Entry 4C0D (X-ray diffraction, 3.20 A resolution); this record covers chains A and B of the 3 polymer chains in the assembly.

== Chain A ==
Protein: CCR4-not transcription complex subunit 1
Source organism: Homo sapiens
Notes: fragment: not1 superfamily homology domain, residues 1565-2371
Reference sequence: A5YKK6 (CNOT1_HUMAN); residues 1565-2371 here = UniProt positions 1565-2371
Chain sequence (812 residues; each row starts with the number of its first residue):
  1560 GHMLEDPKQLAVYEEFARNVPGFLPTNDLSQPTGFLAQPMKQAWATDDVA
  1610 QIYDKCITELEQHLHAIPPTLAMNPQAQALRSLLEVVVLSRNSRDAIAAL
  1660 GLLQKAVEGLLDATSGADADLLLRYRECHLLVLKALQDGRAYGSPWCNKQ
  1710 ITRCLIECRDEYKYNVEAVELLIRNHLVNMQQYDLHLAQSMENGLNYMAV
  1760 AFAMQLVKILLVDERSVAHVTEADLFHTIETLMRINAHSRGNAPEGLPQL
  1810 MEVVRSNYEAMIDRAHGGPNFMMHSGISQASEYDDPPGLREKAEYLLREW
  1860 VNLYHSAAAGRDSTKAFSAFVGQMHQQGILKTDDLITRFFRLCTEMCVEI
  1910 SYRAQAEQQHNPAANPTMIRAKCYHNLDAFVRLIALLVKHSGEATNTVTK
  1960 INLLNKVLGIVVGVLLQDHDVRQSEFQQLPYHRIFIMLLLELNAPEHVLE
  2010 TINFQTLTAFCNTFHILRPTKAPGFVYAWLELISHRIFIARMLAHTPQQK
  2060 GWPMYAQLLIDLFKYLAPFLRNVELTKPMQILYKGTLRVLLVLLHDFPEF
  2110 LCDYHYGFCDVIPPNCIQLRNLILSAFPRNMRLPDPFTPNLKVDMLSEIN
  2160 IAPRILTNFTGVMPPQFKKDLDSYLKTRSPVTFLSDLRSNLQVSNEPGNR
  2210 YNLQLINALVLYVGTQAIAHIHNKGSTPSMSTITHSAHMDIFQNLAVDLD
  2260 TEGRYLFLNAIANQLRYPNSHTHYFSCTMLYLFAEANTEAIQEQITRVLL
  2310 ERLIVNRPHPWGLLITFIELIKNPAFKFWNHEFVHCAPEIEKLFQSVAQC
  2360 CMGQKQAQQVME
Unresolved in the structure: 1560-1841, 2354-2371
Construct notes: expression tag (1560-1564)

== Chain B ==
Protein: CCR4-not transcription complex subunit 2
Source organism: Homo sapiens
Notes: fragment: not anchor region and not-box domain, residues 344-540
Reference sequence: Q9NZN8 (CNOT2_HUMAN); residue numbers follow UniProt; this construct covers 344-540
Chain sequence (201 residues; each row starts with the number of its first residue):
   340 GPHMTNIPQGMVTDQFGMIGLLTFIRAAETDPGMVHLALGSDLTTLGLNL
   390 NSPENLYPKFASPWASSPCRPQDIDFHVPSEYLTNIHIRDKLAAIKLGRY
   440 GEDLLFYLYYMNGGDVLQLLAAVELFNRDWRYHKEERVWITRAPGMEPTM
   490 KTNTYERGTYYFFDCLNWRKVAKEFHLEYDKLEERPHLPSTFNYNPAQQA
   540 F
Unresolved in the structure: 340-349
Construct notes: expression tag (340-343)

== How chain A and chain B interact ==
Pairs across the interface - 92 pairs, chain A then chain B:
  Ala1866(A) - Ile425(B)  hydrophobic
  Gln1917(A) - Asn532(B)
  Tyr2036(A) - Trp403(B)  hydrophobic
  Leu2039(A) - Pro402(B)  hydrophobic
  Leu2039(A) - Trp403(B)  hydrophobic
  Glu2040(A) - Pro402(B)
  Glu2040(A) - Trp403(B)  hydrogen bond
  Ser2043(A) - Phe399(B)
  Ser2043(A) - Pro402(B)
  Arg2045(A) - Tyr396(B)
  Arg2045(A) - Pro397(B)
  Arg2045(A) - Phe399(B)
  Arg2045(A) - Cys408(B)  hydrogen bond
  Arg2045(A) - Asp412(B)
  Arg2045(A) - Ile413(B)
  Ala2049(A) - Tyr396(B)  hydrophobic
  Ala2053(A) - Tyr396(B)
  Leu2079(A) - His375(B)
  Leu2079(A) - Leu376(B)
  Asn2081(A) - His375(B)
  Asn2081(A) - Leu376(B)
  Val2082(A) - Met373(B)  hydrophobic
  Val2082(A) - His375(B)  hydrogen bond (backbone-side chain)
  Leu2084(A) - Gly372(B)
  Gln2089(A) - Gly372(B)
  Gln2089(A) - Phe540(B)
  Ile2090(A) - Trp403(B)
  Ile2090(A) - Ala536(B)
  Ile2090(A) - Gln537(B)
  Ile2090(A) - Ala539(B)
  Ile2090(A) - Phe540(B)
  Leu2091(A) - Trp403(B)  hydrophobic
  Lys2093(A) - Ala539(B)
  Lys2093(A) - Phe540(B)
  Gly2094(A) - Pro402(B)
  Gly2094(A) - Trp403(B)
  Arg2097(A) - Leu385(B)
  Arg2097(A) - Leu387(B)
  Arg2097(A) - Pro402(B)  hydrogen bond (side chain-backbone)
  Arg2097(A) - Trp403(B)
  Arg2097(A) - Ala404(B)  hydrogen bond (side chain-backbone)
  Leu2100(A) - Leu382(B)  hydrophobic
  Leu2100(A) - Leu385(B)  hydrophobic
  Val2101(A) - Leu387(B)  hydrophobic
  Val2101(A) - Leu395(B)  hydrophobic
  Val2101(A) - Tyr396(B)  hydrophobic
  Val2101(A) - Phe399(B)  hydrophobic
  His2104(A) - Leu389(B)  hydrogen bond (side chain-backbone)
  His2104(A) - Ser391(B)  hydrogen bond (side chain-backbone)
  His2104(A) - Glu393(B)
  His2104(A) - Leu395(B)
  Asp2105(A) - Asn394(B)
  Asp2105(A) - Leu395(B)  hydrogen bond (side chain-backbone)
  Asp2105(A) - Tyr396(B)  hydrogen bond (side chain-backbone)
  Phe2106(A) - Tyr396(B)  hydrophobic
  Asn2124(A) - Leu376(B)
  Gln2127(A) - Gly379(B)
  Gln2127(A) - Ser380(B)  hydrogen bond (side chain-backbone)
  Gln2127(A) - Leu382(B)
  Leu2131(A) - Leu382(B)  hydrophobic
  Thr2260(A) - Asp353(B)  hydrogen bond
  Thr2260(A) - Phe355(B)
  Glu2261(A) - Phe355(B)
  Tyr2264(A) - Phe355(B)  hydrophobic
  Ala2299(A) - Val351(B)  hydrophobic
  Glu2302(A) - Met350(B)
  Glu2302(A) - Val351(B)  hydrogen bond (side chain-backbone)
  Glu2302(A) - Gly356(B)
  Glu2302(A) - Met357(B)
  Gln2303(A) - Val351(B)
  Gln2303(A) - Phe355(B)  hydrogen bond (side chain-backbone)
  Arg2306(A) - Gln354(B)  hydrogen bond (side chain-backbone)
  Arg2306(A) - Phe355(B)
  Arg2306(A) - Gly356(B)  hydrogen bond (side chain-backbone)
  Arg2306(A) - Met357(B)
  Arg2306(A) - Gly359(B)
  Arg2306(A) - Leu360(B)
  Leu2309(A) - Met357(B)  hydrophobic
  Ile2313(A) - Leu378(B)  hydrophobic
  Val2314(A) - Ala377(B)
  Val2314(A) - Leu378(B)
  Asn2315(A) - Leu378(B)  hydrogen bond (side chain-backbone)
  Asn2315(A) - Gly379(B)  hydrogen bond (side chain-backbone)
  Asn2315(A) - Ser380(B)
  Arg2316(A) - Leu382(B)
  Pro2317(A) - Leu382(B)
  Glu2341(A) - Met350(B)
  Phe2342(A) - Met350(B)  hydrophobic
  Ala2346(A) - Leu361(B)  hydrophobic
  Glu2348(A) - Arg365(B)  salt bridge
  Ile2349(A) - Met357(B)  hydrophobic
  Ile2349(A) - Leu361(B)  hydrophobic
Other interface residues (no listed pair), chain A (60 interface residues in all): Ser1865, Ala1867, Gln1918, Pro1921, Pro1925, Glu2083, Lys2086, Tyr2092, Leu2096, Val2098, Cys2125, Ile2126, Thr2305, Glu2310, Cys2345
Other interface residues (no listed pair), chain B (50 interface residues in all): Phe363, Asp381, Gly386, Ala400, Ser401, Ser405, Phe531, Gln538

== Summary ==
60 residues of chain A face 50 of chain B across their interface; the contacts include 17 hydrogen bonds and 1
salt bridge. Polar pairs include Glu2348(A)-Arg365(B), Glu2040(A)-Trp403(B) and Arg2045(A)-Cys408(B).
Here chain A is CCR4-not transcription complex subunit 1 and chain B is CCR4-not transcription complex subunit
2, both from Homo sapiens. Entry 4C0D (Structure of the NOT module of the human CCR4-NOT complex
(CNOT1-CNOT2-CNOT3)) was determined by X-ray diffraction (same publication as 4C0E and 4C0G).
